PDB entry 7DRQ | X-ray diffraction, 1.79 A resolution | chain A

# Chain A
Molecule: Uly1
Source organism: Catenovulum maritimum
UniProt: A0A0J8GWN9 (A0A0J8GWN9_9ALTE); numbering as in UniProt (aligned over 21-512)
Chain sequence (500 residues; row label = number of the first residue in the row):
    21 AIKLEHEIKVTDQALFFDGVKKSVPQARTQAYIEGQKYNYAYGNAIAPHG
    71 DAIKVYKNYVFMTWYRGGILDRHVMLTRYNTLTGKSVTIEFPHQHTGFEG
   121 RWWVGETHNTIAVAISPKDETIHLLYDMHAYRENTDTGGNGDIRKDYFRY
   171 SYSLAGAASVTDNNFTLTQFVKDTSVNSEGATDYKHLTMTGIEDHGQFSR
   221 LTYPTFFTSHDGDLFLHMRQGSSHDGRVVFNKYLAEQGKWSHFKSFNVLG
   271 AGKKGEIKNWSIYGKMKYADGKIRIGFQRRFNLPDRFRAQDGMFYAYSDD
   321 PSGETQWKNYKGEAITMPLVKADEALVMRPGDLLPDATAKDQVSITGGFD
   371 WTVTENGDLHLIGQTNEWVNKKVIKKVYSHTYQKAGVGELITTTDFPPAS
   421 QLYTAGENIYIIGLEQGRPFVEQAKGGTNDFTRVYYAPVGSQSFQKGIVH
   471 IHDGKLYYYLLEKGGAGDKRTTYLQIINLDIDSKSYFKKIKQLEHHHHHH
Not modelled in the structure: 502-520
Sequence notes: expression tag (513-520)
Modified residues: Mse82, Mse95, Mse148, Mse209, Mse238, Mse286, Mse313, Mse337, Mse348 (selenomethionine; parent Met)
Ion coordination: Ca2+ site 1: Asp193, Asp203, Lys205; Ca2+ site 2: Leu303, Asp305, Phe307; Ca2+ site 3: Asn376 (shared with 1 residue of chain B)
What the authors report for this chain:
  - catalytic residues: His128, His149, Tyr223, Arg239
  - mutagenesis - H149A, Y223A, R239A, R300A: decreased catalytic activity
  - mutagenesis - H128A: abolished catalytic activity

# Summary
Asp193, Asp203 and Lys205 form the Ca2+ site 1. Leu303, Asp305 and Phe307 coordinate Ca2+ site 2. From the
paper: catalytic residues His128, His149 and Tyr223 among others; H149A, Y223A and R239A, among others, reduce
catalytic activity; 5 substitutions were tested in all.
Chain A is Uly1 (Catenovulum maritimum); the structure, Crystal structure of polysaccharide lyase Uly1, was
determined by X-ray diffraction together with 7CZH from the same study.
